PDB entry 3A35 | X-ray diffraction, 1.42 A resolution | chain A

[Chain A]
Name: Lumazine protein
Organism: Photobacterium kishitanii
Reference sequence: C4TPG1 (C4TPG1_9GAMM); residues 8-184 here correspond to UniProt positions 1-177 (UniProt number = residue number - 7)
Sequence (190 residues; each row starts with the number of its first residue):
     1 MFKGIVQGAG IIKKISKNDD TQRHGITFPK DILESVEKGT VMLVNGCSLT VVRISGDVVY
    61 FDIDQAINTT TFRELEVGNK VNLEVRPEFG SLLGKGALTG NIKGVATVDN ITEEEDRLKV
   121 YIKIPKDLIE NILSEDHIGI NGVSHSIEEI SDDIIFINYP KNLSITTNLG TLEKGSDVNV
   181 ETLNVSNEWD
Not modelled in the structure: 185-190
Residues lining bound ligands: riboflavin (RBF): V41, C47, S48, L49, T50, D62, I63, D64, Q65, A66, T69, T70, G100, N101, I102
Reported in the primary citation:
  - binding site for riboflavin: C47 to S55, D62, D64 to T69, G100, N101, I102

[Summary]
Bound to chain A: riboflavin. The paper reports a binding site for riboflavin at C47, D62 and D64 among
others.
Chain A is Lumazine protein (Photobacterium kishitanii); the structure, Crystal structure of LumP complexed
with riboflavin, was determined by X-ray diffraction (same publication as 3A3B and 3A3G).
